7KRP - chains D and T of the 6 polymer chains in the assembly; structure by electron microscopy, 3.20 A resolution.

# Chain D
Molecule: Non-structural protein 8
Organism: Severe acute respiratory syndrome coronavirus 2
Reference sequence: P0DTD1 (R1AB_SARS2); residues 1-198 here correspond to UniProt positions 3943-4140 (UniProt number = residue number + 3942)
Amino-acid sequence (199 residues; each row starts with the number of its first residue; numbering starts at 0):
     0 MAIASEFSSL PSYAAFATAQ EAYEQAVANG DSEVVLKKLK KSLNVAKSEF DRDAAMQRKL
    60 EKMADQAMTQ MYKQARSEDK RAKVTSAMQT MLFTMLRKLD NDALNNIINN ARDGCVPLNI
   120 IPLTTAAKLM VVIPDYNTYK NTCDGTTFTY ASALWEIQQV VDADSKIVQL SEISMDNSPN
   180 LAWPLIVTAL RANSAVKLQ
Disordered / not traced: 0-6, 192-198
Sequence notes: initiating methionine (0)
Small-molecule neighbours: chapso (1N7): Ala-63, Ala-66, Met-67, Met-70
Swiss-Prot annotation at these positions:
  - site: Gln-198 (Cleavage)

# Chain T
Molecule: 55-nt RNA strand
Sequence (55 nucleotides; each row starts with the number of its first residue):
     1 CUAUCCCCAU GUGAUUUUAA UAGCUUCUUA GGAGAAUGAC GUAGCAUGCU ACGCG
Disordered / not traced: 1-17, 54-55

# How chain D and chain T interact
Contacting residue pairs - 6 pairs, chain D then chain T:
  Lys-40(D) / A39(T)  phosphate contact
  Asn-43(D) / G38(T)  sugar contact
  Lys-46(D) / U37(T)  sugar contact
  Lys-61(D) / U28(T)  salt bridge to the phosphate
  Lys-61(D) / U29(T)  salt bridge to the phosphate
  Gln-65(D) / U28(T)  sugar contact
Interface residues without a listed pair, chain D (6 interface residues in all): Ser-47
Interface residues without a listed pair, chain T (6 interface residues in all): C40

# Overview
The chain D/chain T interface involves 6 residues from each chain, with 2 salt bridges. Polar contacts include
Lys-61(D)/U28(T) and Lys-61(D)/U29(T). Chain D binds chapso.
Chain D is Non-structural protein 8 (Severe acute respiratory syndrome coronavirus 2) and chain T is a 55-nt
RNA strand; the structure, Structure of SARS-CoV-2 backtracked complex complex bound to nsp13 helicase - BTC
(local refinement), was determined by electron microscopy together with 7KRN and 7KRO from the same study.
